Entry 9LC0 (electron microscopy, 3.20 A resolution); this record covers chains A and C of the 24 polymer chains in the assembly.

== Chain A (and C) ==
Molecule: 60 kDa protein
Source organism: Enterobacteria phage N4
Notes: chain C of this document is another copy of the same molecule, construct and numbering; everything in this record applies to it too
UniProtKB: A0MZE8 (A0MZE8_BPN4); residues 1-556 here = UniProt positions 1-556
Sequence (556 residues; each row starts with the number of its first residue):
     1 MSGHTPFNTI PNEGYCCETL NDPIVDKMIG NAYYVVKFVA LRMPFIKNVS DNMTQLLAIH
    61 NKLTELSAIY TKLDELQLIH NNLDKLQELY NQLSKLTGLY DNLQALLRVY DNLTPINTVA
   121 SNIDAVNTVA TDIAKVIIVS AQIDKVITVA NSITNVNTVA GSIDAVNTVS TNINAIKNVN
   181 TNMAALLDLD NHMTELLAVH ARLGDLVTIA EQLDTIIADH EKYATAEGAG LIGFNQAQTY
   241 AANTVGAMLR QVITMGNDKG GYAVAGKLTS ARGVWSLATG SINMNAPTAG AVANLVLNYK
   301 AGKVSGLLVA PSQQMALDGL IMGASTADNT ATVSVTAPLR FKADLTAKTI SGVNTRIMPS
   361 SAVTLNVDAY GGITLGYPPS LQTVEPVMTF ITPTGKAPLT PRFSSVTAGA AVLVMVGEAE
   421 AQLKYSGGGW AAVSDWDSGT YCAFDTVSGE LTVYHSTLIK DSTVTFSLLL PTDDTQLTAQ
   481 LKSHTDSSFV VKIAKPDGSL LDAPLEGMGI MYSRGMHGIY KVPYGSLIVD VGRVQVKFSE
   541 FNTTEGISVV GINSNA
Unresolved in the structure: 1-16, 90-556 (chain C: 1, 90-556)

== Interface between chain A and chain C ==
Contacting residue pairs (49):
  Cys17(A) - Tyr15(C)
  Glu18(A) - Cys17(C)
  Thr19(A) - Glu18(C)  hydrogen bond
  Met28(A) - Cys17(C)  hydrophobic
  Met28(A) - Glu18(C)
  Met28(A) - Thr19(C)
  Ile29(A) - Thr19(C)
  Ile29(A) - Asn21(C)
  Gly30(A) - Asp22(C)
  Asn31(A) - Tyr33(C)
  Ala32(A) - Tyr33(C)
  Tyr33(A) - Asn21(C)
  Tyr33(A) - Val25(C)  hydrophobic
  Val35(A) - Tyr33(C)
  Phe38(A) - Ala40(C)
  Val39(A) - Val36(C)  hydrophobic
  Val39(A) - Ala40(C)  hydrophobic
  Arg42(A) - Met43(C)
  Phe45(A) - Ser50(C)
  Ile46(A) - Val39(C)  hydrophobic
  Ile46(A) - Met43(C)  hydrophobic
  Val49(A) - Ile46(C)  hydrophobic
  Val49(A) - Ser50(C)
  Asn52(A) - Met53(C)
  Gln55(A) - Leu57(C)
  Leu56(A) - Val49(C)  hydrophobic
  Ala58(A) - His60(C)
  Ala58(A) - Leu63(C)  hydrophobic
  Ile59(A) - Leu56(C)
  Lys62(A) - Leu63(C)
  Lys62(A) - Thr64(C)
  Glu65(A) - Ser67(C)
  Glu65(A) - Tyr70(C)
  Leu66(A) - Leu66(C)  hydrophobic
  Ala68(A) - Tyr70(C)  hydrophobic
  Ala68(A) - Leu73(C)
  Ile69(A) - Leu66(C)
  Ile69(A) - Tyr70(C)  hydrophobic
  Ile69(A) - Leu73(C)  hydrophobic
  Lys72(A) - Leu73(C)
  Glu75(A) - Gln77(C)  hydrogen bond
  Leu76(A) - Leu73(C)  hydrophobic
  Leu76(A) - Leu76(C)  hydrophobic
  Leu78(A) - His80(C)
  Leu83(A) - His80(C)
  Leu83(A) - Asp84(C)
  Leu86(A) - Asp84(C)
  Leu86(A) - Gln87(C)
  Gln87(A) - Gln87(C)
Interface residues without a listed pair, chain A (35 interface residues in all): Leu20, Val36
Interface residues without a listed pair, chain C (36 interface residues in all): Leu20, Ile29, Lys37, Ile59, Asp74, Glu88

== Overview ==
Chain A and chain C form an interface of 35 and 36 residues respectively, with 2 hydrogen bonds. Among the
polar pairs are Thr19(A)-Glu18(C) and Glu75(A)-Gln77(C).
Chain A and chain C are both 60 kDa protein (Enterobacteria phage N4); the structure, tail complex of mature
phage N4, was determined by electron microscopy, deposited together with 9LBZ, 9LC1 and 9LD7.
